Entry 6PCQ (electron microscopy, 2.60 A resolution); this record covers chains I and K of the 7 polymer chains in the assembly.

Chain I:
Molecule: 23S ribosomal RNA
From: Escherichia coli
Sequence (2904 nucleotides; each row starts with the number of its first residue):
     1 GGUUAAGCGACUAAGCGUACACGGUGGAUGCCCUGGCAGUCAGAGGCGAU
    51 GAAGGACGUGCUAAUCUGCGAUAAGCGUCGGUAAGGUGAUAUGAACCGUU
   101 AUAACCGGCGAUUUCCGAAUGGGGAAACCCAGUGUGUUUCGACACACUAU
   151 CAUUAACUGAAUCCAUAGGUUAAUGAGGCGAACCGGGGGAACUGAAACAU
   201 CUAAGUACCCCGAGGAAAAGAAAUCAACCGAGAUUCCCCCAGUAGCGGCG
   251 AGCGAACGGGGAGCAGCCCAGAGCCUGAAUCAGUGUGUGUGUUAGUGGAA
   301 GCGUCUGGAAAGGCGCGCGAUACAGGGUGACAGCCCCGUACACAAAAAUG
   351 CACAUGCUGUGAGCUCGAUGAGUAGGGCGGGACACGUGGUAUCCUGUCUG
   401 AAUAUGGGGGGACCAUCCUCCAAGGCUAAAUACUCCUGACUGACCGAUAG
   451 UGAACCAGUACCGUGAGGGAAAGGCGAAAAGAACCCCGGCGAGGGGAGUG
   501 AAAAAGAACCUGAAACCGUGUACGUACAAGCAGUGGGAGCACGCUUAGGC
   551 GUGUGACUGCGUACCUUUUGUAUAAUGGGUCAGCGACUUAUAUUCUGUAG
   601 CAAGGUUAACCGAAUAGGGGAGCCGAAGGGAAACCGAGUCUUAACUGGGC
   651 GUUAAGUUGCAGGGUAUAGACCCGAAACCCGGUGAUCUAGCCAUGGGCAG
   701 GUUGAAGGUUGGGUAACACUAACUGGAGGACCGAACCGACUAAUGUUGAA
   751 AAAUUAGCGGAUGACUUGUGGCUGGGGGUGAAAGGCCAAUCAAACCGGGA
   801 GAUAGCUGGUUCUCCCCGAAAGCUAUUUAGGUAGCGCCUCGUGAAUUCAU
   851 CUCCGGGGGUAGAGCACUGUUUCGGCAAGGGGGUCAUCCCGACUUACCAA
   901 CCCGAUGCAAACUGCGAAUACCGGAGAAUGUUAUCACGGGAGACACACGG
   951 CGGGUGCUAACGUCCGUCGUGAAGAGGGAAACAACCCAGACCGCCAGCUA
  1001 AGGUCCCAAAGUCAUGGUUAAGUGGGAAACGAUGUGGGAAGGCCCAGACA
  1051 GCCAGGAUGUUGGCUUAGAAGCAGCCAUCAUUUAAAGAAAGCGUAAUAGC
  1101 UCACUGGUCGAGUCGGCCUGCGCGGAAGAUGUAACGGGGCUAAACCAUGC
  1151 ACCGAAGCUGCGGCAGCGACGCUUAUGCGUUGUUGGGUAGGGGAGCGUUC
  1201 UGUAAGCCUGCGAAGGUGUGCUGUGAGGCAUGCUGGAGGUAUCAGAAGUG
  1251 CGAAUGCUGACAUAAGUAACGAUAAAGCGGGUGAAAAGCCCGCUCGCCGG
  1301 AAGACCAAGGGUUCCUGUCCAACGUUAAUCGGGGCAGGGUGAGUCGACCC
  1351 CUAAGGCGAGGCCGAAAGGCGUAGUCGAUGGGAAACAGGUUAAUAUUCCU
  1401 GUACUUGGUGUUACUGCGAAGGGGGGACGGAGAAGGCUAUGUUGGCCGGG
  1451 CGACGGUUGUCCCGGUUUAAGCGUGUAGGCUGGUUUUCCAGGCAAAUCCG
  1501 GAAAAUCAAGGCUGAGGCGUGAUGACGAGGCACUACGGUGCUGAAGCAAC
  1551 AAAUGCCCUGCUUCCAGGAAAAGCCUCUAAGCAUCAGGUAACAUCAAAUC
  1601 GUACCCCAAACCGACACAGGUGGUCAGGUAGAGAAUACCAAGGCGCUUGA
  1651 GAGAACUCGGGUGAAGGAACUAGGCAAAAUGGUGCCGUAACUUCGGGAGA
  1701 AGGCACGCUGAUAUGUAGGUGAGGUCCCUCGCGGAUGGAGCUGAAAUCAG
  1751 UCGAAGAUACCAGCUGGCUGCAACUGUUUAUUAAAAACACAGCACUGUGC
  1801 AAACACGAAAGUGGACGUAUACGGUGUGACGCCUGCCCGGUGCCGGAAGG
  1851 UUAAUUGAUGGGGUUAGCGCAAGCGAAGCUCUUGAUCGAAGCCCCGGUAA
  1901 ACGGCGGCCGUAACXAUAACGGUCCUAAGGUAGCGAAAUUCCUUGUCGGG
  1951 UAAGUUCCGACXUGCACGAAUGGCGUAAUGAUGGCCAGGCUGUCUCCACC
  2001 CGAGACUCAGUGAAAUUGAACUCGCUGUGAAGAUGCAGUGUACCCGCGGC
  2051 AAGACGGAAAGACCCCGUXAACCUUUACUAUAGCUUGACACUGAACAUUG
  2101 AGCCUUGAUGUGUAGGAUAGGUGGGAGGCUUUGAAGUGUGGACGCCAGUC
  2151 UGCAUGGAGCCGACCUUGAAAUACCACCCUUUAAUGUUUGAUGUUCUAAC
  2201 GUUGACCCGUAAUCCGGGUUGCGGACAGUGUCUGGUGGGUAGUUUGACUG
  2251 GGGCGGUCUCCUCCUAAAGAGUAACGGAGGAGCACGAAGGUUGGCUAAUC
  2301 CUGGUCGGACAUCAGGAGGUUAGUGCAAUGGCAUAAGCCAGCUUGACUGC
  2351 GAGCGUGACGGCGCGAGCAGGUGCGAAAGCAGGUCAUAGUGAUCCGGUGG
  2401 UUCUGAAUGGAAGGGCCAUCGCUCAACGGAUAAAAGGUACUCCGGGGAUA
  2451 ACAGGCUGAUACCGCCCAAGAGUUCAUAUCGACGGCGGUGUUUGGCACCU
  2501 CGAUGUCGGCUCAUCACAUCCUGGGGCUGAAGUAGGUCCCAAGGGUAUGG
  2551 CUGUUCGCCAUUUAAAGUGGUACGCGAGCUGGGUUUAGAACGUCGUGAGA
  2601 CAGUUCGGUCCCUAUCUGCCGUGGGCGCUGGAGAACUGAGGGGGGCUGCU
  2651 CCUAGUACGAGAGGACCGGAGUGGACGCAUCACUGGUGUUCGGGUUGUCA
  2701 UGCCAAUGGCACUGCCCGGUAGCUAAAUGCGGAAGAGAUAAGUGCUGAAA
  2751 GCAUCUAAGCACGAAACUUGCCCCGAGAUGAGUUCUCCCUGACCCUUUAA
  2801 GGGUCCUGAAGGAACGUUGAAGACGACGACGUUGAUAGGCCGGGUGUGUA
  2851 AGCGCAGCGAUGCGUUGAGCUAACCGGUACUAAUGAACCGUGAGGCUUAA
  2901 CCUU
Not modelled in the structure: 886-891, 2030
Modified positions: 1MG (1N-methylguanosine-5'-monophosphate) at position 745, PSU (pseudouridine-5'-monophosphate) at position 746, 5MU (5-methyluridine 5'-monophosphate) at position 747, PSU (pseudouridine-5'-monophosphate) at position 955, 6MZ (N6-methyladenosine-5'-monophosphate) at position 1618, 2MG (2N-methylguanosine-5'-monophosphate) at position 1835, PSU (pseudouridine-5'-monophosphate) at position 1911, 3TD ((1S)-1,4-anhydro-1-(3-methyl-2,4-dioxo-1,2,3,4-tetrahydropyrimidin-5-yl)-5-O-phosphono-D-ribitol) at position 1915, PSU (pseudouridine-5'-monophosphate) at position 1917, 5MU (5-methyluridine 5'-monophosphate) at position 1939, 5MC (5-methylcytidine-5'-monophosphate) at position 1962, G7M (N7-methyl-guanosine-5'-monophosphate) at position 2069, OMG (o2'-methylguanosine-5'-monophosphate) at position 2251, 2MG (2N-methylguanosine-5'-monophosphate) at position 2445, PSU (pseudouridine-5'-monophosphate) at position 2457, OMC (o2'-methylycytidine-5'-monophosphate) at position 2498, 2MA (2-methyladenosine-5'-monophosphate) at position 2503, PSU (pseudouridine-5'-monophosphate) at position 2504, OMU (o2'-methyluridine 5'-monophosphate) at position 2552, PSU (pseudouridine-5'-monophosphate) at position 2580, PSU (pseudouridine-5'-monophosphate) at position 2605
Glycans and other covalent adducts: covalent link PSU_1911-A1918
Ligand contacts: O8J ((3R,4R,5E,10E,12E,14S,26aR)-14-hydroxy-4,12-dimethyl-3-(propan-2-yl)-8,9,14,15,24,25,26,26a-octahydro-1H,3H,22H-21,18-(azeno)pyrrolo[2,1-c][1,8,4,19]dioxadiazacyclotetracosine-1,7,16,22(4H,17H)-tetrone): G2061, A2062, C2063, A2439, A2451, C2452, 2MA_2503, PSU_2504, G2505, U2585
Reported in the primary citation:
  - binding site for O8J: U2585

Chain K:
Protein: 50S ribosomal protein L2
From: Escherichia coli
UniProtKB: P60422 (RL2_ECOLI); residue numbers follow UniProt; this construct covers 2-272
Sequence (271 residues; each row starts with the number of its first residue):
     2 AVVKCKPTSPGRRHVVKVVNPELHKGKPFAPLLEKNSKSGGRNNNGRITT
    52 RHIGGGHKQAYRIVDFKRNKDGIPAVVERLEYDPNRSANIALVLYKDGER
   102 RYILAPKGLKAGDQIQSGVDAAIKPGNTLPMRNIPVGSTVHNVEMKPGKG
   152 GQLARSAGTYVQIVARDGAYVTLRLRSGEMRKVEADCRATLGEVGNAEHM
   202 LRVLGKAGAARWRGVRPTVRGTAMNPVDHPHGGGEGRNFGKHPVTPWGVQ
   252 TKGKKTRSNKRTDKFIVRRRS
Not modelled in the structure: 227
Curated features (UniProtKB/Swiss-Prot):
  - modified residue: Lys242 (N6-acetyllysine)
  - mutagenesis: His230 (H230Q: Loss of peptidyltransferase activity in reconstituted ribosomes. No change in rRNA binding or assembly into ribosomes)

Interface between chain I and chain K:
Residue-residue contacts (274):
  G690(I) - Arg43(K)  hydrogen bond to the sugar
  G690(I) - Arg217(K)  hydrogen bond to the phosphate
  C691(I) - Ser40(K)  sugar contact
  C691(I) - Gly41(K)  sugar contact
  C691(I) - Arg43(K)  hydrogen bond to the sugar
  C691(I) - Gly55(K)  phosphate contact
  C691(I) - Gly56(K)  phosphate contact
  C691(I) - Arg217(K)  salt bridge to the phosphate
  C692(I) - Lys39(K)  salt bridge to the phosphate
  C692(I) - Gly55(K)  phosphate contact
  C692(I) - Gly56(K)  hydrogen bond to the phosphate
  A693(I) - Lys39(K)  phosphate contact
  U694(I) - Lys59(K)  salt bridge to the phosphate
  A705(I) - Lys7(K)  phosphate contact
  A705(I) - Thr9(K)  sugar contact
  A706(I) - Lys7(K)  salt bridge to the phosphate
  A727(I) - Thr9(K)  base contact
  A727(I) - Arg13(K)  sugar contact
  G728(I) - Ser10(K)  base contact
  G728(I) - Arg13(K)  sugar contact
  G729(I) - Pro11(K)  hydrogen bond to the base
  G729(I) - Gly12(K)  phosphate contact
  G729(I) - Arg13(K)  phosphate contact
  G729(I) - Lys207(K)  salt bridge to the phosphate
  G729(I) - Ala208(K)  hydrogen bond to the base
  G729(I) - Gly209(K)  hydrogen bond to the base
  A730(I) - Ser10(K)  hydrogen bond to the sugar
  A764(I) - Lys207(K)  salt bridge to the phosphate
  A764(I) - Ala208(K)  base contact
  A764(I) - Gly209(K)  sugar contact
  A764(I) - Arg212(K)  hydrogen bond to the base
  A764(I) - Trp213(K)  hydrogen bond to the phosphate
  C772(I) - Gly47(K)  sugar contact
  U773(I) - Asn46(K)  sugar contact
  U773(I) - Gly47(K)  hydrogen bond to the sugar
  U773(I) - Arg48(K)  hydrogen bond to the phosphate
  G774(I) - Arg48(K)  salt bridge to the phosphate
  G775(I) - Arg48(K)  salt bridge to the phosphate
  G777(I) - Arg48(K)  sugar contact
  G778(I) - Arg48(K)  sugar contact
  U779(I) - Gly47(K)  phosphate contact
  U779(I) - Arg48(K)  phosphate contact
  U779(I) - Ile49(K)  hydrogen bond to the phosphate
  G780(I) - Ile49(K)  phosphate contact
  G780(I) - Arg217(K)  salt bridge to the phosphate
  G780(I) - Asp229(K)  hydrogen bond to the base
  A781(I) - Arg217(K)  salt bridge to the phosphate
  A781(I) - Pro218(K)  sugar contact
  A782(I) - Val220(K)  base contact
  A782(I) - Ala224(K)  hydrogen bond to the sugar
  A782(I) - Met225(K)  base contact
  A782(I) - Asp229(K)  base contact
  A783(I) - Ala224(K)  phosphate contact
  G784(I) - Asn226(K)  hydrogen bond to the sugar
  G784(I) - Val228(K)  base contact
  A793(I) - Val228(K)  base contact
  A1353(I) - Lys36(K)  phosphate contact
  A1354(I) - Lys36(K)  salt bridge to the phosphate
  C1370(I) - Asn45(K)  phosphate contact
  G1371(I) - Asn45(K)  phosphate contact
  G1424(I) - Pro32(K)  phosphate contact
  C1428(I) - Lys28(K)  salt bridge to the phosphate
  A1490(I) - Gly73(K)  hydrogen bond to the base
  A1490(I) - Ile74(K)  base contact
  A1490(I) - Asp98(K)  hydrogen bond to the sugar
  G1491(I) - Asp98(K)  sugar contact
  G1491(I) - Glu100(K)  hydrogen bond to the sugar
  G1500(I) - Asp98(K)  hydrogen bond to the base
  G1500(I) - Gly99(K)  hydrogen bond to the sugar
  G1500(I) - Arg101(K)  hydrogen bond to the sugar
  G1501(I) - Leu95(K)  phosphate contact
  G1501(I) - Lys97(K)  sugar contact
  G1501(I) - Gly99(K)  sugar contact
  G1501(I) - Arg101(K)  salt bridge to the phosphate
  C1564(I) - Lys18(K)  phosphate contact
  C1564(I) - Lys26(K)  salt bridge to the phosphate
  C1565(I) - Lys18(K)  salt bridge to the phosphate
  C1565(I) - Val20(K)  phosphate contact
  A1566(I) - His58(K)  hydrogen bond to the sugar
  A1566(I) - Trp213(K)  stacking on the base
  A1566(I) - Arg214(K)  salt bridge to the phosphate
  G1567(I) - His25(K)  hydrogen bond to the base
  G1567(I) - Gly27(K)  base contact
  G1567(I) - His58(K)  sugar contact
  G1567(I) - Lys59(K)  sugar contact
  G1567(I) - Gln60(K)  hydrogen bond to the phosphate
  G1567(I) - Arg63(K)  hydrogen bond to the sugar
  G1567(I) - Tyr83(K)  hydrogen bond to the phosphate
  G1567(I) - Pro85(K)  phosphate contact
  G1568(I) - His58(K)  base contact
  G1568(I) - Gln60(K)  phosphate contact
  G1568(I) - Ala61(K)  hydrogen bond to the phosphate
  G1568(I) - Arg63(K)  salt bridge to the phosphate
  G1568(I) - Pro85(K)  phosphate contact
  A1569(I) - Lys36(K)  sugar contact
  A1569(I) - Lys59(K)  hydrogen bond to the sugar
  U1693(I) - Arg14(K)  hydrogen bond to the sugar
  C1694(I) - Pro8(K)  phosphate contact
  G1695(I) - Pro8(K)  sugar contact
  G1695(I) - Thr9(K)  sugar contact
  G1695(I) - Arg14(K)  base contact
  C1774(I) - Pro11(K)  base contact
  C1788(I) - Arg221(K)  salt bridge to the phosphate
  A1789(I) - Pro218(K)  sugar contact
  A1789(I) - Thr219(K)  hydrogen bond to the phosphate
  A1789(I) - Val220(K)  phosphate contact
  A1789(I) - Arg221(K)  salt bridge to the phosphate
  C1790(I) - Ala208(K)  sugar contact
  C1790(I) - Pro218(K)  phosphate contact
  C1790(I) - Thr219(K)  hydrogen bond to the phosphate
  A1791(I) - Leu205(K)  phosphate contact
  A1791(I) - Gly206(K)  hydrogen bond to the sugar
  A1791(I) - Lys207(K)  hydrogen bond to the sugar
  A1791(I) - Ala208(K)  sugar contact
  G1792(I) - Val204(K)  sugar contact
  G1792(I) - Leu205(K)  hydrogen bond to the phosphate
  C1795(I) - Lys253(K)  hydrogen bond to the base
  U1796(I) - Thr252(K)  sugar contact
  U1796(I) - Lys253(K)  sugar contact
  U1796(I) - Gly254(K)  hydrogen bond to the sugar
  G1797(I) - Gly254(K)  sugar contact
  G1797(I) - Lys255(K)  sugar contact
  G1797(I) - Lys256(K)  salt bridge to the phosphate
  G1797(I) - Thr257(K)  sugar contact
  G1797(I) - Arg271(K)  phosphate contact
  U1798(I) - Lys256(K)  salt bridge to the phosphate
  U1798(I) - Thr257(K)  phosphate contact
  U1798(I) - Arg258(K)  phosphate contact
  U1798(I) - Arg270(K)  salt bridge to the phosphate
  U1798(I) - Arg271(K)  salt bridge to the phosphate
  G1799(I) - Gln153(K)  base contact
  G1799(I) - Leu154(K)  base contact
  G1799(I) - Leu176(K)  base contact
  G1799(I) - Arg177(K)  base contact
  G1799(I) - Ser178(K)  hydrogen bond to the base
  G1799(I) - Glu180(K)  hydrogen bond to the sugar
  G1799(I) - Arg182(K)  hydrogen bond to the sugar
  G1799(I) - Arg258(K)  salt bridge to the phosphate
  G1799(I) - Ile267(K)  sugar contact
  G1799(I) - Arg270(K)  salt bridge to the phosphate
  C1800(I) - Met146(K)  sugar contact
  C1800(I) - Gln153(K)  sugar contact
  C1800(I) - Arg182(K)  salt bridge to the phosphate
  C1800(I) - Arg258(K)  salt bridge to the phosphate
  A1801(I) - Lys150(K)  salt bridge to the phosphate
  A1801(I) - Gln153(K)  hydrogen bond to the phosphate
  A1801(I) - Arg262(K)  hydrogen bond to the base
  A1803(I) - Thr257(K)  hydrogen bond to the phosphate
  C1804(I) - Thr257(K)  hydrogen bond to the phosphate
  A1805(I) - Ile49(K)  sugar contact
  A1805(I) - Thr50(K)  base contact
  A1805(I) - Trp248(K)  sugar contact
  C1806(I) - Asn44(K)  hydrogen bond to the base
  C1806(I) - Asn46(K)  base contact
  C1806(I) - Arg48(K)  sugar contact
  C1806(I) - Trp248(K)  hydrogen bond to the phosphate
  G1807(I) - Arg48(K)  salt bridge to the phosphate
  G1811(I) - Asn45(K)  base contact
  U1812(I) - Asn44(K)  base contact
  U1812(I) - Asn45(K)  hydrogen bond to the sugar
  G1813(I) - Ser40(K)  phosphate contact
  G1813(I) - Gly42(K)  hydrogen bond to the sugar
  G1813(I) - Arg43(K)  hydrogen bond to the sugar
  G1813(I) - Asn44(K)  sugar contact
  G1813(I) - Thr50(K)  hydrogen bond to the sugar
  G1813(I) - Thr51(K)  hydrogen bond to the base
  G1814(I) - Ser40(K)  hydrogen bond to the phosphate
  G1814(I) - Thr51(K)  hydrogen bond to the sugar
  C1816(I) - Asn37(K)  phosphate contact
  C1816(I) - Tyr62(K)  base contact
  G1817(I) - Tyr62(K)  hydrogen bond to the phosphate
  G1817(I) - Asn86(K)  sugar contact
  G1817(I) - Arg87(K)  salt bridge to the phosphate
  G1817(I) - Arg156(K)  salt bridge to the phosphate
  U1818(I) - Arg87(K)  salt bridge to the phosphate
  U1818(I) - Gln153(K)  hydrogen bond to the sugar
  U1818(I) - Leu154(K)  sugar contact
  U1818(I) - Ala155(K)  hydrogen bond to the sugar
  U1818(I) - Arg156(K)  salt bridge to the phosphate
  U1818(I) - Ser157(K)  phosphate contact
  A1819(I) - Ala155(K)  hydrogen bond to the phosphate
  A1819(I) - Arg156(K)  hydrogen bond to the phosphate
  A1819(I) - Ser157(K)  hydrogen bond to the phosphate
  A1819(I) - Thr160(K)  phosphate contact
  A1819(I) - Arg177(K)  sugar contact
  A1819(I) - Ser178(K)  hydrogen bond to the sugar
  A1819(I) - Arg271(K)  base contact
  U1820(I) - Ser157(K)  hydrogen bond to the sugar
  U1820(I) - Ala158(K)  hydrogen bond to the sugar
  U1820(I) - Gly159(K)  base contact
  U1820(I) - Arg177(K)  salt bridge to the phosphate
  U1820(I) - Ala198(K)  hydrogen bond to the base
  U1820(I) - His200(K)  phosphate contact
  U1820(I) - Met201(K)  hydrogen bond to the base
  A1821(I) - His200(K)  salt bridge to the phosphate
  G1823(I) - Thr51(K)  sugar contact
  G1823(I) - Arg52(K)  phosphate contact
  G1823(I) - Ile54(K)  phosphate contact
  G1824(I) - Arg52(K)  salt bridge to the phosphate
  G1824(I) - His53(K)  salt bridge to the phosphate
  G1824(I) - Thr246(K)  sugar contact
  G1824(I) - Pro247(K)  phosphate contact
  G1824(I) - Thr252(K)  hydrogen bond to the base
  U1825(I) - Arg52(K)  salt bridge to the phosphate
  U1825(I) - Arg221(K)  phosphate contact
  U1825(I) - His230(K)  salt bridge to the phosphate
  U1825(I) - His232(K)  hydrogen bond to the phosphate
  U1825(I) - Pro247(K)  phosphate contact
  U1825(I) - Thr252(K)  sugar contact
  U1825(I) - Lys253(K)  base contact
  G1826(I) - Arg221(K)  phosphate contact
  G1826(I) - Gly222(K)  phosphate contact
  G1826(I) - Thr223(K)  hydrogen bond to the phosphate
  G1826(I) - His232(K)  salt bridge to the phosphate
  U1827(I) - Arg221(K)  salt bridge to the phosphate
  G1828(I) - Arg221(K)  base contact
  A1829(I) - His15(K)  hydrogen bond to the base
  C1830(I) - His15(K)  sugar contact
  U1841(I) - His243(K)  hydrogen bond to the base
  G1842(I) - His243(K)  hydrogen bond to the sugar
  G1842(I) - Gln251(K)  hydrogen bond to the sugar
  C1843(I) - Gln251(K)  sugar contact
  C1843(I) - Gly254(K)  hydrogen bond to the sugar
  C1843(I) - Lys255(K)  phosphate contact
  C1844(I) - Gly254(K)  sugar contact
  C1844(I) - Lys255(K)  phosphate contact
  C1844(I) - Lys256(K)  phosphate contact
  G1845(I) - Lys256(K)  phosphate contact
  A1901(I) - Pro244(K)  sugar contact
  A1901(I) - Lys253(K)  salt bridge to the phosphate
  C1902(I) - Phe240(K)  phosphate contact
  C1902(I) - Gly241(K)  sugar contact
  C1902(I) - Lys242(K)  hydrogen bond to the sugar
  C1902(I) - His243(K)  sugar contact
  C1902(I) - Pro244(K)  sugar contact
  G1903(I) - Asn239(K)  phosphate contact
  G1903(I) - Phe240(K)  phosphate contact
  G1903(I) - Gly241(K)  phosphate contact
  U1971(I) - Arg238(K)  base contact
  U1971(I) - Asn239(K)  hydrogen bond to the base
  U1971(I) - Phe240(K)  base contact
  G1972(I) - Arg238(K)  salt bridge to the phosphate
  U2085(I) - Ser259(K)  hydrogen bond to the phosphate
  U2202(I) - Lys147(K)  sugar contact
  G2204(I) - Lys147(K)  salt bridge to the phosphate
  G2204(I) - Pro148(K)  hydrogen bond to the sugar
  G2204(I) - Gly149(K)  sugar contact
  G2204(I) - Lys150(K)  hydrogen bond to the sugar
  A2205(I) - Lys68(K)  salt bridge to the phosphate
  A2205(I) - Gly149(K)  sugar contact
  C2222(I) - Tyr171(K)  phosphate contact
  C2222(I) - Glu185(K)  hydrogen bond to the sugar
  G2223(I) - Tyr171(K)  hydrogen bond to the phosphate
  G2223(I) - Lys265(K)  sugar contact
  G2224(I) - Lys265(K)  phosphate contact
  A2227(I) - Lys261(K)  sugar contact
  A2227(I) - Arg262(K)  sugar contact
  G2228(I) - Asn260(K)  phosphate contact
  G2228(I) - Lys261(K)  salt bridge to the phosphate
  G2239(I) - Trp248(K)  sugar contact
  A2590(I) - Arg238(K)  phosphate contact
  C2591(I) - Gly237(K)  phosphate contact
  C2591(I) - Arg238(K)  salt bridge to the phosphate
  G2595(I) - Asn239(K)  hydrogen bond to the base
  U2596(I) - Gly241(K)  hydrogen bond to the sugar
  G2597(I) - Gly241(K)  sugar contact
  A2598(I) - Gly234(K)  phosphate contact
  A2598(I) - Gly235(K)  phosphate contact
  A2598(I) - Asn239(K)  phosphate contact
  G2599(I) - Gly234(K)  phosphate contact
  G2599(I) - Gly235(K)  hydrogen bond to the phosphate
  G2599(I) - Glu236(K)  hydrogen bond to the base
  G2599(I) - Asn239(K)  hydrogen bond to the base
  A2600(I) - Glu236(K)  phosphate contact
Also at the interface, not in a pair above, chain I (116 interface residues in all): A1773, A1787, A1977, C2073, C2084, U2086, C2440, C2594
Also at the interface, not in a pair above, chain K (142 interface residues in all): Pro29, Ser38, Phe67, Pro75, Ser88, Asn197, Ala211, Pro231, Val245, Gly249, Thr263

Overview:
Chain I and chain K form an interface of 116 and 142 residues respectively, with 84 hydrogen bonds, 47 salt
bridges and 1 aromatic stacking contact. Among the polar pairs are G729(I)-Pro11(K), G729(I)-Ala208(K) and
G729(I)-Gly209(K). Bound to chain I: compound O8J. From the paper: a binding site for O8J at U2585(I).
Here chain I is 23S ribosomal RNA and chain K is 50S ribosomal protein L2, both from Escherichia coli. Entry
6PCQ (E. coli 50S ribosome bound to VM2) was determined by electron microscopy, deposited together with 6PC5,
6PC6, 6PC7, 6PC8, 6PCH, 6PCR and 3 further entries.
